PDB entry 8YI7 | electron microscopy, 3.57 A resolution | chains B and D of the 4 polymer chains in the assembly

[Chain B]
Molecule: Interleukin-12 subunit beta
Organism: Homo sapiens
Reference sequence: P29460 (IL12B_HUMAN); residues 22-328 here = UniProt positions 22-328
Chain sequence (307 residues; numbered 22 to 328; the number before each row is that of its first residue):
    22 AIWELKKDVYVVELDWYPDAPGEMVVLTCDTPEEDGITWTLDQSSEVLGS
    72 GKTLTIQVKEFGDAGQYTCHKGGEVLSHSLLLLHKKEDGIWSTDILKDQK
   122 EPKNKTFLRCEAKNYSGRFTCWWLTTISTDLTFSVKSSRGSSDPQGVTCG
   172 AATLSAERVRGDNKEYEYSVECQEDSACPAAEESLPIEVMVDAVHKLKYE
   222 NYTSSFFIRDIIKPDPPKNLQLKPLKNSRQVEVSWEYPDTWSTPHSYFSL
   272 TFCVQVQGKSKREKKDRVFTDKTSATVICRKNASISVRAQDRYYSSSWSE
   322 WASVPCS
Unresolved in the structure: 281-283, 328
UniProt features mapped onto this chain:
  - glycosylation: Asn135 (N-linked (GlcNAc...) asparagine), Asn222 (N-linked (GlcNAc...) asparagine), Trp319 (C-linked (Man) tryptophan)
Cystine bridges: Cys50-Cys90, Cys131-Cys142, Cys170-Cys193, Cys300-Cys327
Covalently attached groups: glycan linked to Asn222

[Chain D]
Molecule: Interleukin-12 receptor subunit beta-1
Organism: Homo sapiens
Reference sequence: P42701 (I12R1_HUMAN); numbering as in UniProt (aligned over 24-236)
Chain sequence (219 residues; each row starts with the number of its first residue):
    24 CRTSECCFQDPPYPDADSGSASGPRDLRCYRISSDRYECSWQYEGPTAGV
    74 SHFLRCCLSSGRCCYFAAGSATRLQFSDQAGVSVLYTVTLWVESWARNQT
   124 EKSPEVTLQLYNSVKYEPPLGDIKVSKLAGQLRMEWETPDNQVGAEVQFR
   174 HRTPSSPWKLGDCGPQDDDTESCLCPLEMNVAQEFQLRRRQLGSQGSSWS
   224 KWSSPVCVPPENPHHHHHH
Unresolved in the structure: 24, 136-242
Sequence notes: expression tag (237-242)
UniProt features mapped onto this chain:
  - motif: Trp222 to Ser226 (WSXWS motif)
  - glycosylation: Asn121 (N-linked (GlcNAc...) asparagine)
  - natural variant: Arg213 (R213W: In IMD30)
Cystine bridges: Cys29-Cys87, Cys52-Cys62, Cys80-Cys86

[How chain B and chain D interact]
Residue-residue contacts - 28 pairs, chain B then chain D:
  Trp37(B) with Val107(D); Leu108(D), hydrophobic; Tyr134(D), hydrogen bond (backbone-side chain)
  Tyr38(B) with Leu108(D)
  Pro39(B) with Leu108(D); Gln132(D); Tyr134(D), hydrophobic
  Asp40(B) with Leu108(D), hydrogen bond (backbone-backbone); Tyr109(D); Gln132(D)
  Ala41(B) with Tyr109(D), hydrogen bond (backbone-side chain)
  Lys80(B) with Tyr109(D), hydrogen bond (backbone-side chain)
  Glu81(B) with Ser106(D), hydrogen bond; Val107(D), hydrogen bond (side chain-backbone); Leu108(D); Tyr109(D)
  Phe82(B) with Gln102(D)
  Lys106(B) with Asp101(D), salt bridge
  Glu108(B) with Arg54(D), salt bridge; Tyr134(D)
  Asp115(B) with Ser57(D), hydrogen bond; Asp58(D)
  His216(B) with Gln102(D)
  Lys217(B) with Glu28(D), salt bridge; Gln102(D)
  Leu218(B) with Gln102(D)
  Lys219(B) with Asp101(D), salt bridge; Gln102(D)
Other interface residues (no listed pair), chain B (17 interface residues in all): Asp36, Glu67
Other interface residues (no listed pair), chain D (14 interface residues in all): Arg85, Thr110

[Summary]
The interface between chain B and chain D involves 17 residues on one side and 14 on the other; the contacts
include 7 hydrogen bonds and 4 salt bridges. Polar pairs include Lys106(B)-Asp101(D), Glu108(B)-Arg54(D) and
Lys217(B)-Glu28(D).
Here chain B is Interleukin-12 subunit beta and chain D is Interleukin-12 receptor subunit beta-1, both from
Homo sapiens. Entry 8YI7 (The Cryo-EM structure of IL-12, receptor subunit beta-1 and receptor subunit beta-2
complex, local refinement) was determined by electron microscopy, deposited together with 8XRP.
